Entry 9QA1 (X-ray diffraction, 2.20 A resolution); this record covers chains A and B of the 3 polymer chains in the assembly.

# Chain A
Protein: Angiotensin-converting enzyme
Organism: Drosophila melanogaster
Notes: EC 3.4.15.1
Reference sequence: Q10714 (ACE_DROME); numbering as in UniProt (aligned over 19-614)
Sequence (596 residues; each row starts with the number of its first residue):
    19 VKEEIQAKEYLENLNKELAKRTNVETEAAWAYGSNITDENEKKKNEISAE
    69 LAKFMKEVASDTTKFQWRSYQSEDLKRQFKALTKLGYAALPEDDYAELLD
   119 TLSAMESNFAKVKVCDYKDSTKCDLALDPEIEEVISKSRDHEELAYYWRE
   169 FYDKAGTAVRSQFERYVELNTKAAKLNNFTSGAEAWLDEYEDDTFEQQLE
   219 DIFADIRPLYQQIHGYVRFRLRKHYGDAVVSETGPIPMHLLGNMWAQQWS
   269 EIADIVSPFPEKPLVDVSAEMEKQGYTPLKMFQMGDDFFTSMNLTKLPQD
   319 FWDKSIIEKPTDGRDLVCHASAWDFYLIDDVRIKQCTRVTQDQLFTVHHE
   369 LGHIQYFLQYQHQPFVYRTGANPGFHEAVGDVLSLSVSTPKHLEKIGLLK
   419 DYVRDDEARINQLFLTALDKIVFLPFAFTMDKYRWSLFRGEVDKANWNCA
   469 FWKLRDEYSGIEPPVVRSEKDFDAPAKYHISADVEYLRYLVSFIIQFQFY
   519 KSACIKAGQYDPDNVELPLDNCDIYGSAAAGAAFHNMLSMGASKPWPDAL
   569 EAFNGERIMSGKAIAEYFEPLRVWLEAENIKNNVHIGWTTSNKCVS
Disulfide bonds: Cys133-Cys141, Cys336-Cys354, Cys467-Cys612, Cys522-Cys540
Glycans and other covalent adducts: N-acetylglucosamine (NAG) linked to Asn53, Asn196, Asn311
Differences from the reference sequence: conflict Ile346 (Thr in Q10714)
Metal / ion sites: Zn2+: His367, His371, Glu395
Swiss-Prot annotation at these positions:
  - active site: Glu368 (Proton acceptor), His497 (Proton donor)
  - binding site (Zn(2+)): His367, His371, Glu395
  - glycosylation (N-linked (GlcNAc...) asparagine): Asn53, Asn196, Asn311
From the paper describing this entry:
  - Zn2+ coordination: His367, His371, Glu395
  - binding site for VAL-TRP dipeptide: Ala340, Trp341, Asp342, Tyr344, Phe375, Tyr378, Pro391, His394, Arg506
  - binding site for VAL-TRP dipeptide (chain B): Gln265, Gln266, His337, Ala338, Thr364, Glu368, Phe441, Lys495, His497, Tyr504, Tyr507, Phe511
  - specificity-determining residues: Thr364 (proposed by the authors, not directly observed)

# Chain B
Protein: VAL-TRP dipeptide
Sequence (2 residues; row label = number of the first residue in the row):
  1701 VW

# Interface between chain A and chain B
Residue-residue contacts - 17 pairs, chain A then chain B:
  Gln265(A) - Trp1702(B)
  Gln266(A) - Trp1702(B)  hydrogen bond
  His337(A) - Val1701(B)  hydrogen bond (side chain-backbone)
  His337(A) - Trp1702(B)
  Ala338(A) - Val1701(B)  hydrogen bond (backbone-backbone)
  His367(A) - Val1701(B)
  His367(A) - Trp1702(B)
  Glu368(A) - Val1701(B)  hydrogen bond (side chain-backbone)
  Asp399(A) - Trp1702(B)
  Phe441(A) - Trp1702(B)  hydrophobic
  Lys495(A) - Trp1702(B)  hydrogen bond (side chain-backbone)
  His497(A) - Val1701(B)  hydrogen bond (side chain-backbone)
  His497(A) - Trp1702(B)
  Tyr504(A) - Trp1702(B)  hydrogen bond (side chain-backbone)
  Tyr507(A) - Val1701(B)  hydrogen bond (side chain-backbone)
  Tyr507(A) - Trp1702(B)
  Phe511(A) - Trp1702(B)  hydrophobic
Also at the interface, not in a pair above, chain A (14 interface residues in all): Thr364

# Overview
14 residues of chain A and 2 residues of chain B are in contact; the contacts include 8 hydrogen bonds. Among
the polar pairs are Gln266(A)-Trp1702(B), His337(A)-Val1701(B) and Glu368(A)-Val1701(B). The paper reports a
binding site for VAL-TRP dipeptide (chain B) at Gln265(A), Gln266(A) and His337(A) among others; a binding
site for VAL-TRP dipeptide at Ala340(A), Trp341(A) and Asp342(A) among others.
Here chain A is Angiotensin-converting enzyme (Drosophila melanogaster) and chain B is VAL-TRP dipeptide.
Entry 9QA1 (Drosophila melanogaster angiotensin converting enzyme homologue, AnCE in complex with VW
dipeptide) was determined by X-ray diffraction, deposited together with 9QA0, 9QA2, 9QA3 and 9QA4.
